PDB entry 8J6M | electron microscopy, 2.77 A resolution | chains B and A

== Chain B (and A) ==
Molecule: Green fluorescent protein, SID1 transmembrane family member 1
Source organism: Aequorea victoria
Notes: chain A of this document is another copy of the same molecule, construct and numbering; everything in this record applies to it too
UniProtKB: chimeric construct of A0A059PIQ0, Q9NXL6: residues -221 to 12 from A0A059PIQ0 (A0A059PIQ0_AEQVI) positions 3-236 (UniProt number = residue number + 224); residues 20-827 from Q9NXL6 positions 20-827 (same numbers)
Chain sequence (1098 residues; row label = number of the first residue in the row; numbers below 1 keep their minus sign (Met-270 is residue -270)):
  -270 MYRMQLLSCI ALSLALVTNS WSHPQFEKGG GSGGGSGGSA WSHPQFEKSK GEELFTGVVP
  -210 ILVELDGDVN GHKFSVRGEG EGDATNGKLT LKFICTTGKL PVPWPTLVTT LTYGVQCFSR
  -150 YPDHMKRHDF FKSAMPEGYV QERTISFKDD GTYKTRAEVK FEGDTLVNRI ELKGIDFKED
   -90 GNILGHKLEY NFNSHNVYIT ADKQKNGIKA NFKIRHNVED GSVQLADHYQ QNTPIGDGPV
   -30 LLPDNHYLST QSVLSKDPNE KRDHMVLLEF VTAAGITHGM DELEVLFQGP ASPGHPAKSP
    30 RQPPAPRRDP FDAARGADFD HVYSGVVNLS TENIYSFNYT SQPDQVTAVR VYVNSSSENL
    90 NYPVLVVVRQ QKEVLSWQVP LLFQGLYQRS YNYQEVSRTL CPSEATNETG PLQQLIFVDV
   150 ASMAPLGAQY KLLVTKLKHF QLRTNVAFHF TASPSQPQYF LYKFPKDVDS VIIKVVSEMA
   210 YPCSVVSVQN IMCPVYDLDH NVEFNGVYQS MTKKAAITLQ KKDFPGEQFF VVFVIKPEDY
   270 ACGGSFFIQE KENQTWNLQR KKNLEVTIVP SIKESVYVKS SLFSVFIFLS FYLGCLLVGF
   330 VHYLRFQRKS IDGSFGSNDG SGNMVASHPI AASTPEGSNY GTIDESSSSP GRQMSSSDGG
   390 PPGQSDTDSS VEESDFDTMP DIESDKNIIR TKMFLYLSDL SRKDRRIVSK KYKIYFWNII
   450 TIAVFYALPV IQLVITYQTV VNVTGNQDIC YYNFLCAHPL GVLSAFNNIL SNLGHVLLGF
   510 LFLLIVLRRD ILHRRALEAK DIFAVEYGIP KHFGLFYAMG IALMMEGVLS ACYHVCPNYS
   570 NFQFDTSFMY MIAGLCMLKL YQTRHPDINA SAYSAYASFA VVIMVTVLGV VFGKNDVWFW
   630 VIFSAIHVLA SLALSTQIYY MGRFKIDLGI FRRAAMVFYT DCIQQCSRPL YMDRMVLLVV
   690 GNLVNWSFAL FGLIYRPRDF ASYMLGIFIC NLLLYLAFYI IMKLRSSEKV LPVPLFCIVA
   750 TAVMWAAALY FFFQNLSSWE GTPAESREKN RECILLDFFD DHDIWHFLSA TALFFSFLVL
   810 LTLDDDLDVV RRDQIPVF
Unresolved in the structure: -270 to 43, 277-285, 339-439, 649-681
Disulfide bonds: Cys130-Cys222, Cys212-Cys271, Cys479-Cys565, Cys485-Cys782
Differences from the reference sequence: initiating methionine (-270); expression tag (-269 to -222); conflict Arg-194 (Ser30 in A0A059PIQ0), Ser-152 (Ala72 in A0A059PIQ0), Arg-144 (Gln80 in A0A059PIQ0), Val-18 (Ala206 in A0A059PIQ0); linker (13-19)
Metal / ion sites: Na+: Asn219, Met221, Pro223; Zn2+: His563, Asp574, His791, His795
Curated features (UniProtKB/Swiss-Prot):
  - glycosylation (N-linked (GlcNAc...) asparagine): Asn57, Asn67, Asn83, Asn136, Asn282, Asn471, Asn567, Asn764

== Chain B / chain A interface ==
Contacting residue pairs - 105 pairs, chain B then chain A:
  Leu58(B) - Phe146(A)  hydrophobic
  Glu61(B) - Arg98(A)  salt bridge
  Asn90(B) - Gln100(A)  hydrogen bond (backbone-side chain)
  Asn90(B) - Lys101(A)
  Tyr91(B) - Gln100(A)
  Pro92(B) - Gln100(A)
  Pro92(B) - Lys101(A)
  Leu94(B) - Gln99(A)
  Leu94(B) - Glu102(A)
  Leu94(B) - Val103(A)
  Val96(B) - Val96(A)  hydrophobic
  Val96(B) - Val103(A)  hydrophobic
  Arg98(B) - Glu61(A)  salt bridge
  Arg98(B) - Leu94(A)
  Arg98(B) - Ala150(A)
  Arg98(B) - Met152(A)
  Gln99(B) - Leu94(A)
  Gln99(B) - Met152(A)
  Gln100(B) - Asn90(A)  hydrogen bond (side chain-backbone)
  Gln100(B) - Tyr91(A)
  Gln100(B) - Pro92(A)
  Gln100(B) - Met152(A)  hydrogen bond (backbone-side chain)
  Lys101(B) - Leu89(A)
  Lys101(B) - Asn90(A)  hydrogen bond (side chain-backbone)
  Lys101(B) - Pro92(A)
  Lys101(B) - Leu94(A)
  Lys101(B) - Gln107(A)
  Glu102(B) - Leu94(A)
  Glu102(B) - Gln107(A)
  Val103(B) - Leu94(A)
  Val103(B) - Val96(A)  hydrophobic
  Val103(B) - Ser105(A)  hydrogen bond (backbone-side chain)
  Val103(B) - Trp106(A)
  Ser105(B) - Val103(A)
  Ser105(B) - Ser105(A)  hydrogen bond
  Trp106(B) - Val103(A)
  Gln107(B) - Lys101(A)
  Gln113(B) - Met221(A)
  Gln117(B) - Pro254(A)
  Leu144(B) - Leu58(A)  hydrophobic
  Leu144(B) - Met152(A)
  Phe146(B) - Leu58(A)  hydrophobic
  Phe146(B) - Met152(A)  hydrophobic
  Ala150(B) - Arg98(A)
  Met152(B) - Arg98(A)
  Met152(B) - Gln99(A)
  Met152(B) - Gln100(A)  hydrogen bond (side chain-backbone)
  Met152(B) - Leu144(A)
  Met152(B) - Phe146(A)  hydrophobic
  Met221(B) - Gln113(A)
  Tyr225(B) - His229(A)
  Asp228(B) - Phe233(A)
  His229(B) - Tyr225(A)
  His229(B) - His229(A)
  His229(B) - Asn230(A)  hydrogen bond
  His229(B) - Phe233(A)
  Asn230(B) - His229(A)  hydrogen bond
  Phe233(B) - Asp228(A)
  Phe233(B) - His229(A)
  Pro254(B) - Gln117(A)
  Trp446(B) - Tyr602(A)
  Asn447(B) - Tyr602(A)
  Thr450(B) - Tyr602(A)
  Thr450(B) - Tyr605(A)
  Thr450(B) - Ala606(A)
  Ile451(B) - Phe454(A)
  Ile451(B) - Tyr605(A)
  Phe454(B) - Ile451(A)
  Phe454(B) - Phe454(A)  hydrophobic
  Phe454(B) - Tyr455(A)
  Phe454(B) - Tyr605(A)
  Phe454(B) - Phe608(A)  hydrophobic
  Phe454(B) - Ala609(A)  hydrophobic
  Tyr455(B) - Phe454(A)
  Leu457(B) - Ala609(A)
  Leu457(B) - Met613(A)  hydrophobic
  Pro458(B) - Pro458(A)  hydrophobic
  Gln461(B) - Tyr568(A)
  Gln461(B) - Ser569(A)  hydrogen bond (side chain-backbone)
  Gln461(B) - Phe571(A)
  Gln461(B) - Gln572(A)  hydrogen bond
  Leu462(B) - Leu462(A)  hydrophobic
  Ile464(B) - Val620(A)  hydrophobic
  Thr465(B) - Tyr466(A)  hydrogen bond
  Thr465(B) - Ser569(A)
  Tyr466(B) - Thr465(A)  hydrogen bond
  Tyr568(B) - Gln461(A)
  Ser569(B) - Gln461(A)  hydrogen bond (backbone-side chain)
  Ser569(B) - Thr465(A)
  Phe571(B) - Gln461(A)
  Gln572(B) - Gln461(A)  hydrogen bond
  Tyr602(B) - Trp446(A)  hydrogen bond (side chain-backbone)
  Tyr602(B) - Asn447(A)
  Tyr602(B) - Thr450(A)  hydrogen bond
  Tyr605(B) - Asn447(A)
  Tyr605(B) - Thr450(A)  hydrogen bond (side chain-backbone)
  Tyr605(B) - Ile451(A)  hydrogen bond (side chain-backbone)
  Tyr605(B) - Phe454(A)  hydrophobic
  Tyr605(B) - Tyr605(A)
  Ala606(B) - Thr450(A)
  Phe608(B) - Phe454(A)  hydrophobic
  Ala609(B) - Phe454(A)  hydrophobic
  Ala609(B) - Leu457(A)
  Met613(B) - Leu457(A)  hydrophobic
  Val620(B) - Ile464(A)  hydrophobic
Interface residues without a listed pair, chain B (60 interface residues in all): Val95, Leu104, Asn570, Ala601, Ile612, Val616, Phe621
Interface residues without a listed pair, chain A (60 interface residues in all): Leu104, Asn570, Ala601, Ile612, Val616, Phe621

== In short ==
Chain B and chain A each contribute 60 residues to their interface; the contacts include 19 hydrogen bonds and
2 salt bridges. Among the polar pairs are Glu61(B)-Arg98(A), Asn90(B)-Gln100(A) and Gln100(B)-Met152(A). The
Na+ site is built by Asn219(B), Met221(B) and Pro223(B).
Chain B and chain A are both Green fluorescent protein, SID1 transmembrane family member 1 (Aequorea
victoria); the structure, SIDT1 protein, was determined by electron microscopy, deposited together with 8J6O,
8HIP and 8HKE.
